PDB entry 4FR8 | X-ray diffraction, 2.20 A resolution | chains A and C of the 4 polymer chains in the assembly

== Chain A (and C) ==
Name: Aldehyde dehydrogenase, mitochondrial
Source organism: Homo sapiens
Notes: EC 1.2.1.3; chain C of this document is another copy of the same molecule, construct and numbering; everything in this record applies to it too
UniProtKB: P05091 (ALDH2_HUMAN); residues 1-500 here correspond to UniProt positions 18-517 (UniProt number = residue number + 17)
Amino-acid sequence (500 residues; row label = number of the first residue in the row):
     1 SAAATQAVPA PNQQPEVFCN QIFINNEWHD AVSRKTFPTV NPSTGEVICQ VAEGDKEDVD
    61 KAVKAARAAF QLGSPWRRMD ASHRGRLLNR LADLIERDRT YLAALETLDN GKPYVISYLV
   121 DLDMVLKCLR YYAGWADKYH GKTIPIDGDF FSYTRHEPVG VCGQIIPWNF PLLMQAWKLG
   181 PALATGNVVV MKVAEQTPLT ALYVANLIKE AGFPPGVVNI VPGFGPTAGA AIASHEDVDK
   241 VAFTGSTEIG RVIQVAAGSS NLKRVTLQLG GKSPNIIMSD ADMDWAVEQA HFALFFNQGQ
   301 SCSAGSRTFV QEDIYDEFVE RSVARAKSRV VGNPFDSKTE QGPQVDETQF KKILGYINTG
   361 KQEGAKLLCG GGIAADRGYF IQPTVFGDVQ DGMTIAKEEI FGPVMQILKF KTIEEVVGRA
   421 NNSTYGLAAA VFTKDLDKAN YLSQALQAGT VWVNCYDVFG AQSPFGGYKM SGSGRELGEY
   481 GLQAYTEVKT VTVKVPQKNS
Not modelled in the structure: 1-7 (chain C: 1-4)
Construct notes: engineered mutation Gln268 (Glu285 in P05091), Ser301 (Cys318 in P05091), Ser303 (Cys320 in P05091)
Ion coordination: Na+: Thr39, Val40, Asp109, Gln196
Residues lining bound ligands:
  - NAD (nicotinamide-adenine-dinucleotide): Ile165, Ile166, Trp168, Lys192, Val193, Ala194, Glu195, Gln196, Phe224, Gly225, Pro226, Gly229, Ala230, Phe243, Thr244, Gly245, Ser246, Ile249, Val252, Ile253, Gln349, Lys352, Glu399, Phe401
  - propane-1,2,3-triyl trinitrate (TNG): Asn169, Phe170, Leu173, Met174, Trp177, Thr244, Gln268, Phe296, Ser301, Cys302, Ser303, Asp457, Phe459, Phe465
  - urea (URE): Phe70, Glu157, Pro158, Val159, Gly160
Swiss-Prot annotation at these positions:
  - active site: Cys302 (Nucleophile)
  - binding site (NAD(+)): Gly245 to Gly250
  - site: Asn169 (Transition state stabilizer)
  - modified residue (N6-acetyllysine): Lys35, Lys56, Lys61, Lys142, Lys351, Lys366, Lys409, Lys411, Lys434
What the authors report for this chain:
  - binding site for propane-1,2,3-triyl trinitrate: Asn169, Phe170, Leu173, Met174, Trp177, Gln268, Phe296, Ser301, Cys302, Asp457, Phe459, Phe465
  - contacts within the chain: Gln268-Leu269 (hydrogen bond), Ser303-Asp457 (hydrogen bond)
  - catalytic residues: Cys302

== Interface between chain A and chain C ==
Pairs across the interface - 28 pairs, chain A then chain C:
  Ser82(A) - Gln462(C)
  Arg86(A) - Arg130(C)
  Arg130(A) - Arg86(C)
  Tyr131(A) - Asp137(C)
  Tyr131(A) - Lys138(C)  hydrogen bond (backbone-side chain)
  Gly134(A) - Gly134(C)
  Gly134(A) - Lys138(C)
  Trp135(A) - Lys138(C)
  Asp137(A) - Tyr131(C)
  Asp137(A) - Gln462(C)  hydrogen bond
  Lys138(A) - Tyr131(C)  hydrogen bond (side chain-backbone)
  Lys138(A) - Gly134(C)
  Lys138(A) - Trp135(C)
  His140(A) - Glu479(C)  salt bridge
  Asp437(A) - Lys494(C)
  Asp437(A) - Pro496(C)
  Asn440(A) - Val493(C)
  Asn440(A) - Val495(C)
  Gln444(A) - Gln497(C)  hydrogen bond (side chain-backbone)
  Gln444(A) - Lys498(C)
  Gln444(A) - Asn499(C)  hydrogen bond (side chain-backbone)
  Gln462(A) - Ser82(C)
  Gln462(A) - Asp137(C)  hydrogen bond
  Glu479(A) - His140(C)  salt bridge
  Lys494(A) - Asp437(C)
  Pro496(A) - Asp437(C)
  Gln497(A) - Gln444(C)  hydrogen bond (backbone-side chain)
  Asn499(A) - Gln444(C)  hydrogen bond (backbone-side chain)
Interface residues without a listed pair, chain A (23 interface residues in all): Leu436, Tyr441, Val493, Val495, Lys498
Interface residues without a listed pair, chain C (22 interface residues in all): Asn440, Tyr441

== In short ==
23 residues of chain A and 22 residues of chain C are in contact; the contacts include 8 hydrogen bonds and 2
salt bridges. Polar contacts include His140(A)-Glu479(C), Tyr131(A)-Lys138(C) and Asp137(A)-Gln462(C). The
paper reports the catalytic residue Cys302(A); a binding site for propane-1,2,3-triyl trinitrate at Asn169(A),
Phe170(A) and Leu173(A) among others.
Both chains are Aldehyde dehydrogenase, mitochondrial (Homo sapiens). Entry 4FR8 (Crystal structure of human
aldehyde dehydrogenase-2 in complex with nitroglycerin) was determined by X-ray diffraction, deposited
together with 4FQF.
